Entry 6P0G (X-ray diffraction, 2.27 A resolution); this record covers chains A and C of the 3 polymer chains in the assembly.

== Chain A ==
Protein: GTPase subunit of restriction endonuclease
From: Thermococcus gammatolerans (strain DSM 15229 / JCM 11827 / EJ3)
Reference sequence: C5A3Z3 (C5A3Z3_THEGJ); numbering as in UniProt (aligned over 1-185)
Sequence (185 residues; each row starts with the number of its first residue):
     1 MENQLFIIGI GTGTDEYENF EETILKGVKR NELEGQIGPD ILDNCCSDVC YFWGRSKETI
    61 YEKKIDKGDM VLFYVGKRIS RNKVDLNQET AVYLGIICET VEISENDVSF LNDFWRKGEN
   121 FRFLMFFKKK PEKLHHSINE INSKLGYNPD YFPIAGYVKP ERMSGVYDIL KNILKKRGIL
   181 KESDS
Not modelled in the structure: 1-2, 176-185
Cystine bridges: Cys-45/Cys-98, Cys-46/Cys-50
Modified residues: Mse-1 (selenomethionine); Mse-70, Mse-125, Mse-163 (selenomethionine; parent Met)

== Chain C ==
Molecule: 6-nt DNA strand
Sequence (6 nucleotides; numbered 2 to 7; the number before each row is that of its first residue):
     2 ACCGGT

== Interface between chain A and chain C ==
Contacting residue pairs (17; chain A residue first):
  Tyr-61(A) with DC4(C), base contact; DG5(C), hydrogen bond to the base
  Arg-81(A) with DG6(C), base contact
  Asn-82(A) with DG5(C), hydrogen bond to the base; DG6(C), hydrogen bond to the base
  Lys-83(A) with DG5(C), phosphate contact; DG6(C), salt bridge to the phosphate
  Tyr-147(A) with DC4(C), hydrogen bond to the phosphate
  Asn-148(A) with DG5(C), hydrogen bond to the phosphate
  Tyr-151(A) with DC4(C), sugar contact; DG5(C), phosphate contact
  Tyr-157(A) with DC3(C), sugar contact; DC4(C), phosphate contact
  Val-158(A) with DC4(C), phosphate contact
  Lys-159(A) with DC3(C), phosphate contact; DC4(C), hydrogen bond to the phosphate
  Arg-162(A) with DC4(C), salt bridge to the phosphate
Other interface residues (no listed pair), chain C (5 interface residues in all): DT7

== Summary ==
The interface between chain A and chain C involves 11 residues on one side and 5 on the other; the contacts
include 6 hydrogen bonds and 2 salt bridges. Polar contacts include Tyr-61(A)/DG5(C), Asn-82(A)/DG5(C) and
Asn-82(A)/DG6(C).
Chain A is GTPase subunit of restriction endonuclease (Thermococcus gammatolerans (strain DSM 15229 / JCM
11827 / EJ3)) and chain C is a 6-nt DNA strand; the structure, N-terminal domain of Thermococcus Gammatolerans
McrB bound to m5C DNA, was determined by X-ray diffraction (same publication as 6P0F).
